PDB entry 9MSJ | electron microscopy, 3.10 A resolution | chains M and V of the 8 polymer chains in the assembly

== Chain M ==
Name: RNA polymerase sigma-54 factor
From: Escherichia coli
Reference sequence: P24255 (RP54_ECOLI); residue numbers follow UniProt; this construct covers 1-477
Sequence (477 residues; each row starts with the number of its first residue):
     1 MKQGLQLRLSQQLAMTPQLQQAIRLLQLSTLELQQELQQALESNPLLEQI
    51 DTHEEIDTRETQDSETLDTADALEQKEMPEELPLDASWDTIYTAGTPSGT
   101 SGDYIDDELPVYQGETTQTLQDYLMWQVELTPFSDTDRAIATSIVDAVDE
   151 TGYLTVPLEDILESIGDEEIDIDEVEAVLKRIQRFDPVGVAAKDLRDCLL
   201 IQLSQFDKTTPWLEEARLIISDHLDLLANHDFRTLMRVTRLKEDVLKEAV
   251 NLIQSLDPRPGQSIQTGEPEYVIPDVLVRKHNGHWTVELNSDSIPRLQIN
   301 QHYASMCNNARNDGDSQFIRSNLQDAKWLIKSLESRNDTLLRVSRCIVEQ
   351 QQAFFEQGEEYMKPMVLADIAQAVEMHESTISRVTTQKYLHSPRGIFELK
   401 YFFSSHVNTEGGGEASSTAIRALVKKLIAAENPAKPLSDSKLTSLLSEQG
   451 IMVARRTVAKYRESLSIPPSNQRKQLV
Not modelled in the structure: 1-88, 305-320, 476-477
Swiss-Prot annotation at these positions:
  - DNA-binding region: Val366 to Thr385 (H-T-H motif)
  - motif: Ala454 to Arg462 (RPON box)

== Chain V ==
Molecule: dhsU (-60 to +30) template strand
Sequence (90 nucleotides; row label = number of the first residue in the row):
     1 CCACCCATACTCTTACCTCCATTTTTGTTCGTTGTATTTATTGCAATTTT
    51 CGTGCCAATTTCTGGACACTGAAATTCTAAGGAACTTGCG
Not modelled in the structure: 1-12, 65-90

== Chain M / chain V interface ==
Contacting residue pairs - 32 pairs, chain M then chain V:
  Thr100(M) with DG34(V), hydrogen bond to the phosphate; DT35(V), phosphate contact
  Ser101(M) with DG34(V), phosphate contact
  Tyr104(M) with DG34(V), sugar contact
  Ile105(M) with DG34(V), base contact
  Asp107(M) with DT33(V), base contact; DG34(V), hydrogen bond to the base
  Glu108(M) with DG34(V), base contact
  Leu109(M) with DT35(V), base contact
  Pro110(M) with DG34(V), base contact
  Ser293(M) with DT37(V), phosphate contact; DT38(V), hydrogen bond to the phosphate
  Pro295(M) with DT37(V), sugar contact
  Leu333(M) with DT39(V), base contact
  Ser335(M) with DT42(V), hydrogen bond to the phosphate
  Arg336(M) with DT41(V), salt bridge to the phosphate
  Met376(M) with DG43(V), phosphate contact
  His377(M) with DG43(V), phosphate contact; DC44(V), base contact
  Ser379(M) with DC44(V), base contact
  Thr380(M) with DT42(V), phosphate contact; DG43(V), hydrogen bond to the phosphate
  Ser405(M) with DC51(V), hydrogen bond to the phosphate; DG52(V), hydrogen bond to the phosphate
  Ala454(M) with DT53(V), phosphate contact
  Thr457(M) with DG52(V), sugar contact; DT53(V), hydrogen bond to the phosphate
  Lys460(M) with DG52(V), phosphate contact
  Tyr461(M) with DG52(V), hydrogen bond to the phosphate
  Asn471(M) with DT60(V), phosphate contact; DT61(V), phosphate contact
  Lys474(M) with DT61(V), salt bridge to the phosphate
Interface residues without a listed pair, chain M (33 interface residues in all): Trp328, Ser332, Thr339, Arg383, His406, Val407, Met452, Val453, Arg456
Interface residues without a listed pair, chain V (18 interface residues in all): DA40, DG54, DC55

== Overview ==
Chain M and chain V form an interface of 33 and 18 residues respectively, with 9 hydrogen bonds and 2 salt
bridges. Polar pairs include Asp107(M)-DG34(V), Thr100(M)-DG34(V) and Ser293(M)-DT38(V).
Chain M is RNA polymerase sigma-54 factor (Escherichia coli) and chain V is dhsU (-60 to +30) template strand;
the structure, de novo SigN RNA polymerase NTP-bound open complex (RPo+2A), was determined by electron
microscopy, deposited together with 9MSE, 9MSF, 9MSG and 9MSH.
